PDB entry 1P34 | X-ray diffraction, 2.70 A resolution | chains J and A of the 10 polymer chains in the assembly

== Chain J ==
Molecule: Palindromic 146bp Human Alpha-Satellite DNA fragment
Organism: Homo sapiens
Sequence (146 nucleotides; numbered 147 to 292; the number before each row is that of its first residue):
   147 ATCAATATCC ACCTGCAGAT TCTACCAAAA GTGTATTTGG AAACTGCTCC ATCAAAAGGC
   207 ATGTTCAGCG GAATTCCGCT GAACATGCCT TTTGATGGAG CAGTTTCCAA ATACACTTTT
   267 GGTAGAATCT GCAGGTGGAT ATTGAT

== Chain A ==
Protein: Histone H3
Organism: Xenopus laevis
Reference sequence: Q7ZT64 (Q7ZT64_9ZZZZ); residues 401-535 here correspond to UniProt positions 2-136 (UniProt number = residue number - 399)
Amino-acid sequence (135 residues; row label = number of the first residue in the row):
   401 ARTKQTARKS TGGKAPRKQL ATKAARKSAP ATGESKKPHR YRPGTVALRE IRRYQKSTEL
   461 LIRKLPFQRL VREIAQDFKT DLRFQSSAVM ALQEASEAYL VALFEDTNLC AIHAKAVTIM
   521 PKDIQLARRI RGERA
Disordered / not traced: 401-437
Sequence notes: conflict Glu434 (Gly35 in Q7ZT64), Ser435 (Val36 in Q7ZT64), Ala502 (Gly103 in Q7ZT64), Ala516 (Arg117 in Q7ZT64)

== Chain J / chain A interface ==
Pairs across the interface (29; chain J residue first):
  DA151(J) with His439(A), phosphate contact
  DT152(J) with His439(A), phosphate contact; Tyr441(A), sugar contact
  DA153(J) with Tyr441(A), sugar contact; Arg449(A), phosphate contact
  DT154(J) with Arg449(A), phosphate contact
  DA228(J) with Pro443(A), phosphate contact; Gly444(A), hydrogen bond to the phosphate
  DA229(J) with Arg440(A), hydrogen bond to the base; Tyr441(A), sugar contact; Arg442(A), phosphate contact; Pro443(A), sugar contact; Gly444(A), hydrogen bond to the phosphate; Thr445(A), hydrogen bond to the phosphate; Val446(A), hydrogen bond to the phosphate; Ala447(A), hydrogen bond to the phosphate
  DC230(J) with Arg440(A), hydrogen bond to the sugar; Tyr441(A), hydrogen bond to the phosphate; Val446(A), phosphate contact
  DT236(J) with Arg463(A), phosphate contact
  DT237(J) with Arg463(A), sugar contact; Leu465(A), phosphate contact; Pro466(A), phosphate contact; Arg469(A), salt bridge to the phosphate
  DT238(J) with Lys464(A), hydrogen bond to the phosphate; Leu465(A), hydrogen bond to the phosphate
  DA245(J) with Arg483(A), hydrogen bond to the phosphate
  DG246(J) with Asp481(A), phosphate contact; Arg483(A), phosphate contact
Other interface residues (no listed pair), chain J (14 interface residues in all): DC155, DA218
Other interface residues (no listed pair), chain A (20 interface residues in all): Glu450, Lys456, Lys515

== Overview ==
Chain J and chain A form an interface of 14 and 20 residues respectively; the contacts include 11 hydrogen
bonds and 1 salt bridge. Among the polar pairs are DA229(J)-Arg440(A), DC230(J)-Arg440(A) and
DA228(J)-Gly444(A).
Here chain J is Palindromic 146bp Human Alpha-Satellite DNA fragment (Homo sapiens) and chain A is Histone H3
(Xenopus laevis). Entry 1P34 (Crystallographic Studies of Nucleosome Core Particles containing Histone 'Sin'
Mutants) was determined by X-ray diffraction together with 1P3A, 1P3B, 1P3F, 1P3G, 1P3I, 1P3K and 4 further
entries from the same study.
